PDB entry 7MTL | X-ray diffraction, 2.45 A resolution | chains B and D of the 4 polymer chains in the assembly

== Chain B ==
Protein: Colibactin self-protection protein ClbS
From: Escherichia coli
UniProt: Q0P7K8 (Q0P7K8_ECOLX); residue numbers follow UniProt; this construct covers 1-170
Sequence (178 residues; row label = number of the first residue in the row):
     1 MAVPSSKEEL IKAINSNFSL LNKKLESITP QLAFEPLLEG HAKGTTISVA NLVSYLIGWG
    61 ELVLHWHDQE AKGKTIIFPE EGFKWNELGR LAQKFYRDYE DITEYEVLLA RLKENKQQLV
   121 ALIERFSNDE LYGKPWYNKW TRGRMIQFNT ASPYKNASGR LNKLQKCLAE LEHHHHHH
Not modelled in the structure: 1, 39-44, 170-178
Construct notes: expression tag (171-178)

== Chain D ==
Molecule: 15-nt DNA strand
Sequence (15 nucleotides; numbered 16 to 30; the number before each row is that of its first residue):
    16 CTGGAAGTGG GAATT

== How chain B and chain D interact ==
Residue-residue contacts (15; chain B residue first):
  Ala2(B) - DA27(D)  hydrogen bond to the phosphate
  Val3(B) - DA27(D)  sugar contact
  Val3(B) - DA28(D)  phosphate contact
  Trp85(B) - DT30(D)  base contact
  Leu88(B) - DT30(D)  base contact
  Tyr137(B) - DT30(D)  phosphate contact
  Trp140(B) - DT29(D)  sugar contact
  Trp140(B) - DT30(D)  sugar contact
  Arg144(B) - DA28(D)  salt bridge to the phosphate
  Arg144(B) - DT29(D)  hydrogen bond to the base
  Met145(B) - DT30(D)  base contact
  Phe148(B) - DT29(D)  stacking on the base
  Phe148(B) - DT30(D)  base contact
  Asn149(B) - DT30(D)  hydrogen bond to the base
  Ser152(B) - DT29(D)  base contact

== In short ==
11 residues of chain B face 4 of chain D across their interface; the contacts include 3 hydrogen bonds, 1 salt
bridge and 1 aromatic stacking contact. Polar pairs include Arg144(B)-DT29(D), Asn149(B)-DT30(D) and
Ala2(B)-DA27(D).
Chain B is Colibactin self-protection protein ClbS (Escherichia coli) and chain D is a 15-nt DNA strand; the
structure, Crystal structure of colibactin self-resistance protein ClbS in complex with a dsDNA, was
determined by X-ray diffraction together with 7MTT from the same study.
